PDB entry 5O5P | electron microscopy, 4.10 A resolution (low resolution: residue-level contacts below are approximate; hydrogen-bond / salt-bridge calls are withheld) | chains 1 and 4 of the 4 polymer chains in the assembly

# Chain 1
Protein: Capsid proteins, VP1
Source organism: Human poliovirus 3
UniProt: Q84895 (Q84895_9ENTO); residues 1-300 here correspond to UniProt positions 579-878 (UniProt number = residue number + 578)
Chain sequence (300 residues; row label = number of the first residue in the row):
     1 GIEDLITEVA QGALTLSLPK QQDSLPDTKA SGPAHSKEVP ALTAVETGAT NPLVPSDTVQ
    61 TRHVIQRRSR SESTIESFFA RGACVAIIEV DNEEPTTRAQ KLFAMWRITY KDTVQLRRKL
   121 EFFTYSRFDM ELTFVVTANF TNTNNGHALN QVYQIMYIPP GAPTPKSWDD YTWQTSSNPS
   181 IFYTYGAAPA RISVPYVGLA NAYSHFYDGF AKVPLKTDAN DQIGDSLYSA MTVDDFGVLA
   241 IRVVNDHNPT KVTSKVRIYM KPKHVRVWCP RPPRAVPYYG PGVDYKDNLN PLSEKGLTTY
Disordered / not traced: 1-65
Differences from the reference sequence: engineered mutation Met105 (Thr683 in Q84895), Leu132 (Phe710 in Q84895)
Small-molecule neighbours: 9LW (1-[5-[4-(ethoxyiminomethyl)phenoxy]-3-methyl-pentyl]-3-pyridin-4-yl-imidazol-2-one): Ile108, Thr109, Tyr110, Lys111, Met130, Leu132, Tyr157, Pro179, Ser180, Ile181, Ile192, Val194, Val197, Tyr203, Ser204, His205, Asp235, Phe236

# Chain 4
Protein: Capsid proteins,  VP4
Source organism: Human poliovirus 3
UniProt: Q84895 (Q84895_9ENTO); residue numbers follow UniProt; this construct covers 1-69
Chain sequence (69 residues; row label = number of the first residue in the row):
     1 MGAQVSSQKV GAHENSNRAY GGSTINYTTI NYYKDSASNA ASKQDYSQDP SKFTEPLKDV
    61 LIKTAPALN
Disordered / not traced: 1-24, 42-69
Differences from the reference sequence: engineered mutation Ala67 (Unk in Q84895)

# Interface between chain 1 and chain 4
Residue-residue contacts (5; chain 1 residue first):
  Glu76(1) - Ala41(4)
  Asp129(1) - Ala37(4)
  Pro195(1) - Ala37(4)
  Lys263(1) - Ala37(4)
  Lys263(1) - Asn39(4)
Also at the interface, not in a pair above, chain 1 (5 interface residues in all): His264
Also at the interface, not in a pair above, chain 4 (5 interface residues in all): Ser38, Ala40

# Summary
Chain 1 and chain 4 each contribute 5 residues to their interface. Ligands of chain 1: compound 9LW.
Here chain 1 is Capsid proteins, VP1 and chain 4 is Capsid proteins,  VP4, both from Human poliovirus 3. Entry
5O5P (Poliovirus type 3 (strain Saukett) stabilized virus-like particle in complex with the pocket factor
compound GPP3) was determined by electron microscopy together with 5O5B from the same study.
